PDB entry 6M2M | X-ray diffraction, 2.85 A resolution | chains E and H of the 15 polymer chains in the assembly

== Chain E ==
Molecule: Probable histone H2A.3
Source organism: Arabidopsis thaliana
UniProt: O81826 (H2A3_ARATH); residues 14-106 here = UniProt positions 14-106
Amino-acid sequence (93 residues; each row starts with the number of its first residue):
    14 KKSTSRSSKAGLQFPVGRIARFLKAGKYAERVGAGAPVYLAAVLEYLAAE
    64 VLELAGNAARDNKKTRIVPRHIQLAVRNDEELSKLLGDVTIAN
Not modelled in the structure: 14-16, 105-106

== Chain H ==
Molecule: Histone H2B.1
Source organism: Arabidopsis thaliana
UniProt: Q9LQQ4 (H2B1_ARATH); residue numbers follow UniProt; this construct covers 51-148
Amino-acid sequence (98 residues; each row starts with the number of its first residue):
    51 KKRSKKNVETYKIYIFKVLKQVHPDIGISSKAMGIMNSFINDIFEKLAQE
   101 SSKLARYNKKPTITSREIQTAVRLVLPGELAKHAVSEGTKAVTKFTSS
Not modelled in the structure: 51-58, 147-148
Curated features (UniProtKB/Swiss-Prot):
  - cross-link: Lys144 (Glycyl lysine isopeptide (Lys-Gly) (interchain with G-Cter in ubiquitin))

== Interface between chain E and chain H ==
Residue-residue contacts (9; chain E residue first):
  Arg73(E) - Leu104(H)
  Arg73(E) - Tyr107(H)
  Arg73(E) - Asn108(H)  hydrogen bond
  Asp74(E) - Glu100(H)
  Asp74(E) - Leu104(H)
  Lys76(E) - Tyr107(H)
  Lys77(E) - Tyr107(H)  hydrogen bond (backbone-side chain)
  Thr78(E) - Tyr107(H)
  Thr78(E) - Lys110(H)

== Summary ==
The chain E/chain H interface involves 5 residues from each chain; the contacts include 2 hydrogen bonds.
Polar pairs include Arg73(E)-Asn108(H) and Lys77(E)-Tyr107(H).
Here chain E is Probable histone H2A.3 and chain H is Histone H2B.1, both from Arabidopsis thaliana. Entry
6M2M (A role for histone chaperone OsChz1 in histone recognition and deposition) was determined by X-ray
diffraction.
